1K73 - chains A and U of the 30 polymer chains in the assembly; structure by X-ray diffraction, 3.01 A resolution.

# Chain A
Molecule: 23S RRNA
From: Haloarcula marismortui
Sequence (2922 nucleotides; each row starts with the number of its first residue):
     2 UUGGCUACUA UGCCAGCUGG UGGAUUGCUC GGCUCAGGCG CUGAUGAAGG ACGUGCCAAG
    62 CUGCGAUAAG CCAUGGGGAG CCGCACGGAG GCGAAGAACC AUGGAUUUCC GAAUGAGAAU
   122 CUCUCUAACA AUUGCUUCGC GCAAUGAGGA ACCCCGAGAA CUGAAACAUC UCAGUAUCGG
   182 GAGGAACAGA AAACGCAAUG UGAUGUCGUU AGUAACCGCG AGUGAACGCG AUACAGCCCA
   242 AACCGAAGCC CUCACGGGCA AUGUGGUGUC AGGGCUACCU CUCAUCAGCC GACCGUCUCG
   302 ACGAAGUCUC UUGGAACAGA GCGUGAUACA GGGUGACAAC CCCGUACUCG AGACCAGUAC
   362 GACGUGCGGU AGUGCCAGAG UAGCGGGGGU UGGAUAUCCC UCGCGAAUAA CGCAGGCAUC
   422 GACUGCGAAG GCUAAACACA ACCUGAGACC GAUAGUGAAC AAGUAGUGUG AACGAACGCU
   482 GCAAAGUACC CUCAGAAGGG AGGCGAAAUA GAGCAUGAAA UCAGUUGGCG AUCGAGCGAC
   542 AGGGCAUACA AGGUCCCUCG ACGAAUGACC GACGCGCGAG CGUCCAGUAA GACUCACGGG
   602 AAGCCGAUGU UCUGUCGUAC GUUUUGAAAA ACGAGCCAGG GAGUGUGUCU GCAUGGCAAG
   662 UCUAACCGGA GUAUCCGGGG AGGCACAGGG AAACCGACAU GGCCGCAGGG CUUUGCCCGA
   722 GGGCCGCCGU CUUCAAGGGC GGGGAGCCAU GUGGACACGA CCCGAAUCCG GACGAUCUAC
   782 GCAUGGACAA GAUGAAGCGU GCCGAAAGGC ACGUGGAAGU CUGUUAGAGU UGGUGUCCUA
   842 CAAUACCCUC UCGUGAUCUA UGUGUAGGGG UGAAAGGCCC AUCGAGUCCG GCAACAGCUG
   902 GUUCCAAUCG AAACAUGUCG AAGCAUGACC UCCGCCGAGG UAGUCUGUGA GGUAGAGCGA
   962 CCGAUUGGUG UGUCCGCCUC CGAGAGGAGU CGGCACACCU GUCAAACUCC AAACUUACAG
  1022 ACGCCGUUUG ACGCGGGGAU UCCGGUGCGC GGGGUAAGCC UGUGUACCAG GAGGGGAACA
  1082 ACCCAGAGAU AGGUUAAGGU CCCCAAGUGU GGAUUAAGUG UAAUCCUCUG AAGGUGGUCU
  1142 CGAGCCCUAG ACAGCCGGGA GGUGAGCUUA GAAGCAGCUA CCCUCUAAGA AAAGCGUAAC
  1202 AGCUUACCGG CCGAGGUUUG AGGCGCCCAA AAUGAUCGGG ACUCAAAUCC ACCACCGAGA
  1262 CCUGUCCGUA CCACUCAUAC UGGUAAUCGA GUAGAUUGGC GCUCUAAUUG GAUGGAAGUA
  1322 GGGGUGAAAA CUCCUAUGGA CCGAUUAGUG ACGAAAAUCC UGGCCAUAGU AGCAGCGAUA
  1382 GUCGGGUGAG AACCCCGACG GCCUAAUGGA UAAGGGUUCC UCAGCACUGC UGAUCAGCUG
  1442 AGGGUUAGCC GGUCCUAAGU CAUACCGCAA CUCGACUAUG ACGAAAUGGG AAACGGGUUA
  1502 AUAUUCCCGU GCCACUAUGC AGUGAAAGUU GACGCCCUGG GGUCGAUCAC GCUGGGCAUU
  1562 CGCCCAGUCG AACCGUCCAA CUCCGUGGAA GCCGUAAUGG CAGGAAGCGG ACGAACGGCG
  1622 GCAUAGGGAA ACGUGAUUCA ACCUGGGGCC CAUGAAAAGA CGAGCAUAGU GUCCGUACCG
  1682 AGAACCGACA CAGGUGUCCA UGGCGGCGAA AGCCAAGGCC UGUCGGGAGC AACCAACGUU
  1742 AGGGAAUUCG GCAAGUUAGU CCCGUACCUU CGGAAGAAGG GAUGCCUGCU CCGGAACGGA
  1802 GCAGGUCGCA GUGACUCGGA AGCUCGGACU GUCUAGUAAC AACAUAGGUG ACCGCAAAUC
  1862 CGCAAGGACU CGUACGGUCA CUGAAUCCUG CCCAGUGCAG GUAUCUGAAC ACCUCGUACA
  1922 AGAGGACGAA GGACCUGUCA ACGGCGGGGG UAACUAUGAC CCUCUUAAGG UAGCGUAGUA
  1982 CCUUGCCGCA UCAGUAGCGG CUUGCAUGAA UGGAUUAACC AGAGCUUCAC UGUCCCAACG
  2042 UUGGGCCCGG UGAACUGUAC AUUCCAGUGC GGAGUCUGGA GACACCCAGG GGGAAGCGAA
  2102 GACCCUAUGG AGCUUUACUG CAGGCUGUCG CUGAGACGUG GUCGCCGAUG UGCAGCAUAG
  2162 GUAGGAGACA CUACACAGGU ACCCGCGCUA GCGGGCCACC GAGUCAACAG UGAAAUACUA
  2222 CCCGUCGGUG ACUGCGACUC UCACUCCGGG AGGAGGACAC CGAUAGCCGG GCAGUUUGAC
  2282 UGGGGCGGUA CGCGCUCGAA AAGAUAUCGA GCGCGCCCUA UGGCUAUCUC AGCCGGGACA
  2342 GAGACCCGGC GAAGAGUGCA AGAGCAAAAG AUAGCUUGAC AGUGUUCUUC CCAACGAGGA
  2402 ACGCUGACGC GAAAGCGUGG UCUAGCGAAC CAAUUAGCCU GCUUGAUGCG GGCAAUUGAU
  2462 GACAGAAAAG CUACCCUAGG GAUAACAGAG UCGUCACUCG CAAGAGCACA UAUCGACCGA
  2522 GUGGCUUGCU ACCUCGAUGU CGGUUCCCUC CAUCCUGCCC GUGCAGAAGC GGGCAAGGGU
  2582 GAGGUUGUUC GCCUAUUAAA GGAGGUCGUG AGCUGGGUUU AGACCGUCGU GAGACAGGUC
  2642 GGCUGCUAUC UACUGGGUGU GUAAUGGUGU CUGACAAGAA CGACCGUAUA GUACGAGAGG
  2702 AACUACGGUU GGUGGCCACU GGUGUACCGG UUGUUCGAGA GAGCACGUGC CGGGUAGCCA
  2762 CGCCACACGG GGUAAGAGCU GAACGCAUCU AAGCUCGAAA CCCACUUGGA AAAGAGACAC
  2822 CGCCGAGGUC CCGCGUACAA GACGCGGUCG AUAGACUCGG GGUGUGCGCG UCGAGGUAAC
  2882 GAGACGUUAA GCCCACGAGC ACUAACAGAC CAAAGCCAUC AU
Not modelled in the structure: 2-9, 126-127, 715, 971-998, 1560, 1952-1963, 2137-2236, 2339-2343, 2665-2666, 2915-2923
Construct notes: conflict C560 (U3155 in 3377779)
Metal / ion sites: Mg2+ site 1 near G28 (its only coordinating residue here); Na+ site 1: C40, G41, C443; Na+ site 2: G56, A59, G61; Na+ site 3 near U108 (its only coordinating residue here); Mg2+ site 2 near U115 (its only coordinating residue here); Na+ site 4: C141, G142; Na+ site 5 near U146 (its only coordinating residue here); Mg2+ site 3: C162, U2276; K+ site 1: C162, U163, U172; Mg2+ site 4: A165, A167, C168; Na+ site 6: A165, A166, A167; Mg2+ site 5: A166, G219; 64 more Na+ sites not listed; 97 more Mg2+ sites not listed; 1 more K+ sites not listed
Small-molecule neighbours: anisomycin (ANM): G2102, G2482, A2486, C2487, A2488, U2535, A2538, U2539, G2540, U2541, U2620

# Chain U
Name: Ribosomal protein L24
From: Haloarcula marismortui
Reference sequence: P10972 (RL24_HALMA); residue numbers follow UniProt; this construct covers 1-119
Chain sequence (119 residues; row label = number of the first residue in the row):
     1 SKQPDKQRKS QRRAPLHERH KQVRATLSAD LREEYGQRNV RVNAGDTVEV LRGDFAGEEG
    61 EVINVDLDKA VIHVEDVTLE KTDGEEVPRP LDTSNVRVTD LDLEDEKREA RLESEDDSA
Metal / ion sites: Mg2+: Gln-37, Arg-111, Leu-112, Ser-114, Asp-117; Na+: Ser-94, Asn-95 (shared with U308(A), C342(A) of chain A)

# Interface between chain A and chain U
Residue-residue contacts - 110 pairs, chain A then chain U:
  U30(A) with Asp-5(U), hydrogen bond to the sugar; Arg-8(U), salt bridge to the phosphate
  C31(A) with Asp-5(U), phosphate contact; Arg-8(U), salt bridge to the phosphate; Arg-12(U), salt bridge to the phosphate; Arg-13(U), hydrogen bond to the phosphate
  G32(A) with Lys-9(U), salt bridge to the phosphate; Arg-13(U), salt bridge to the phosphate
  G77(A) with His-17(U), base contact
  G78(A) with His-17(U), sugar contact
  G79(A) with His-20(U), sugar contact; Arg-41(U), phosphate contact; Lys-107(U), hydrogen bond to the base; Arg-111(U), salt bridge to the phosphate
  A80(A) with Arg-41(U), sugar contact; Asn-43(U), hydrogen bond to the phosphate; Arg-111(U), salt bridge to the phosphate
  G81(A) with Arg-41(U), salt bridge to the phosphate; Asn-43(U), phosphate contact; Ala-44(U), hydrogen bond to the phosphate; Val-65(U), sugar contact; Leu-67(U), phosphate contact
  C82(A) with Leu-16(U), phosphate contact; Val-65(U), phosphate contact; Leu-67(U), hydrogen bond to the phosphate
  C83(A) with Leu-16(U), phosphate contact
  C85(A) with Asp-68(U), phosphate contact
  C87(A) with Lys-69(U), hydrogen bond to the base
  A95(A) with Asp-105(U), base contact
  G97(A) with Asp-105(U), hydrogen bond to the base; Lys-107(U), base contact
  A99(A) with Leu-16(U), sugar contact; His-17(U), base contact; His-20(U), hydrogen bond to the base
  C100(A) with Pro-15(U), sugar contact; Leu-16(U), hydrogen bond to the sugar; His-17(U), hydrogen bond to the sugar
  C101(A) with Pro-15(U), sugar contact; His-17(U), sugar contact
  C303(A) with Asp-116(U), sugar contact; Asp-117(U), phosphate contact; Ser-118(U), phosphate contact
  G304(A) with Ser-118(U), phosphate contact
  A306(A) with Arg-38(U), salt bridge to the phosphate
  G307(A) with Arg-32(U), salt bridge to the phosphate; Arg-38(U), salt bridge to the phosphate
  U308(A) with Arg-32(U), salt bridge to the phosphate; Arg-38(U), salt bridge to the phosphate; Leu-51(U), base contact; Arg-52(U), hydrogen bond to the base; Ser-94(U), base contact; Asn-95(U), base contact; Arg-97(U), salt bridge to the phosphate
  C309(A) with Arg-97(U), salt bridge to the phosphate
  G315(A) with Asp-54(U), hydrogen bond to the sugar
  A316(A) with Arg-52(U), phosphate contact; Asp-54(U), sugar contact
  A317(A) with Arg-52(U), phosphate contact
  C318(A) with Arg-52(U), salt bridge to the phosphate
  A331(A) with Ser-1(U), base contact; Gln-7(U), base contact
  G332(A) with Lys-2(U), hydrogen bond to the sugar; Gln-3(U), sugar contact; Pro-4(U), phosphate contact; Gln-7(U), hydrogen bond to the base
  G333(A) with Pro-4(U), sugar contact; Gln-7(U), sugar contact; Arg-8(U), hydrogen bond to the phosphate; Gln-11(U), hydrogen bond to the sugar
  G334(A) with Arg-8(U), salt bridge to the phosphate; Gln-11(U), sugar contact; Ser-94(U), hydrogen bond to the base
  U335(A) with Asp-92(U), sugar contact; Asn-95(U), hydrogen bond to the sugar
  G336(A) with Gly-53(U), base contact; Asp-54(U), hydrogen bond to the base; Arg-89(U), base contact; Asn-95(U), phosphate contact
  C342(A) with Thr-26(U), phosphate contact; Ser-94(U), hydrogen bond to the sugar
  C343(A) with Lys-21(U), hydrogen bond to the sugar; Arg-24(U), sugar contact; Thr-26(U), hydrogen bond to the phosphate; Arg-38(U), phosphate contact; Asn-39(U), phosphate contact
  C344(A) with Lys-21(U), sugar contact; Arg-24(U), salt bridge to the phosphate; Asn-39(U), phosphate contact
  G345(A) with Lys-21(U), phosphate contact
  G446(A) with Ser-1(U), phosphate contact; Lys-6(U), salt bridge to the phosphate
  A447(A) with Ser-1(U), phosphate contact; Lys-2(U), hydrogen bond to the phosphate; Gln-3(U), base contact
  G448(A) with Lys-2(U), salt bridge to the phosphate; Gln-3(U), hydrogen bond to the base
  C483(A) with Arg-89(U), hydrogen bond to the base
  A484(A) with Leu-79(U), sugar contact; Arg-89(U), hydrogen bond to the sugar; Pro-90(U), sugar contact
  A485(A) with Pro-90(U), phosphate contact
  A486(A) with Leu-79(U), sugar contact; Glu-80(U), hydrogen bond to the sugar; Lys-81(U), salt bridge to the phosphate; Val-87(U), phosphate contact
  G487(A) with Lys-81(U), phosphate contact; Thr-82(U), hydrogen bond to the phosphate
  U488(A) with Thr-82(U), sugar contact
  A489(A) with Thr-82(U), base contact; Asp-83(U), sugar contact
Interface residues without a listed pair, chain A (51 interface residues in all): G301, A302, G452, G504
Interface residues without a listed pair, chain U (57 interface residues in all): Glu-18, Ala-25, Val-42, Asp-66, Glu-106, Arg-108

# Summary
Chain A and chain U form an interface of 51 and 57 residues respectively; the contacts include 29 hydrogen
bonds and 21 salt bridges. Polar contacts include G79(A)/Lys-107(U), C87(A)/Lys-69(U) and G97(A)/Asp-105(U).
Bound to chain A: anisomycin.
Here chain A is 23S RRNA and chain U is Ribosomal protein L24, both from Haloarcula marismortui. Entry 1K73
(Co-crystal Structure of Anisomycin Bound to the 50S Ribosomal Subunit) was determined by X-ray diffraction
together with 1KC8, 1N8R and 1NJI from the same study.
